8G5B - chains A and L of the 7 polymer chains in the assembly; structure by electron microscopy, 3.10 A resolution.

[Chain A]
Molecule: Hemagglutinin
Source organism: Influenza A virus
Notes: fragment: head fragment
UniProt: P03437 (HEMA_I68A0); residues 37-319 here correspond to UniProt positions 53-335 (UniProt number = residue number + 16)
Amino-acid sequence (386 residues; each row starts with the number of its first residue; numbers below 1 keep their minus sign (Met-2 is residue -2)):
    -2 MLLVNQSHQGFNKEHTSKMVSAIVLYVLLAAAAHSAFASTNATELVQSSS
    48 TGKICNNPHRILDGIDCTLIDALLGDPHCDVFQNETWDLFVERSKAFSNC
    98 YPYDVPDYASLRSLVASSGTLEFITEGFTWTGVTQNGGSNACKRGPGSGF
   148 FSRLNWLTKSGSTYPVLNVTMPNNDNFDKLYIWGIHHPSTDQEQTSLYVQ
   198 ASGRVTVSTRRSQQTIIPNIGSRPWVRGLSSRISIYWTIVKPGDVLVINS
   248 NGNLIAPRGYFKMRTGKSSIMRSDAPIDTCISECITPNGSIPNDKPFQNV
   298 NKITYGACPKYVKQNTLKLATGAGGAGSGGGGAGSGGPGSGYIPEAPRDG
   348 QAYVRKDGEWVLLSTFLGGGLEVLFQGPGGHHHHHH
Disordered / not traced: -2 to 40, 311-383
Sequence notes: initiating methionine (-2); expression tag (-1 to 36, 320-383); conflict Asp188 (Asn204 in P03437)
Disulfide bonds: Cys52-Cys277, Cys64-Cys76, Cys97-Cys139, Cys281-Cys305
Covalent attachments: N-acetylglucosamine (NAG) linked to Asn165, Asn285
Curated features (UniProtKB/Swiss-Prot):
  - glycosylation (N-linked (GlcNAc...) asparagine): Asn38, Asn81, Asn165, Asn285

[Chain L]
Molecule: FL-1086 light chain
Source organism: Mus musculus
Amino-acid sequence (241 residues; numbered -21 to 219; the number before each row is that of its first residue; numbers below 1 keep their minus sign (Met-21 is residue -21)):
   -21 MKRGLCCVLLLCGAVFVSPSASDIVMTQAAFSNPVTLGTSASISCRSSKS
    29 LLHSNGITYLYWYLQRPGQSPQLLIYQMSNLASGVPDRFSSSGSGTDFTL
    79 RISRVEAEDVGVYYCAQNLELPWTFGGGTKLEIKRTVAAPSVFIFPPSDE
   129 QLKSGTASVVCLLNNFYPREAKVQWKVDNALQSGNSQESVTEQDSKDSTY
   179 SLSSTLTLSKADYEKHKVYACEVTHQGLSSPVTKSFNRGEC
Disordered / not traced: -21 to 0, 113-219
Disulfide bonds: Cys23-Cys93

[Interface between chain A and chain L]
Pairs across the interface - 15 pairs, chain A then chain L:
  Asn53(A) - Asn33(L)  hydrogen bond
  Asn53(A) - Ile35(L)
  Asn54(A) - Gln55(L)  hydrogen bond
  Arg57(A) - His31(L)
  Arg57(A) - Tyr37(L)
  Arg57(A) - Asn96(L)  hydrogen bond (side chain-backbone)
  Arg57(A) - Leu97(L)  hydrogen bond (side chain-backbone)
  Ile58(A) - Asn33(L)  hydrogen bond (backbone-side chain)
  Leu59(A) - His31(L)
  Glu82(A) - His31(L)  salt bridge
  Glu82(A) - Ser32(L)
  Thr83(A) - His31(L)  hydrogen bond (backbone-side chain)
  Thr83(A) - Leu97(L)
  Arg261(A) - Leu99(L)
  Ile278(A) - Tyr54(L)
Other interface residues (no listed pair), chain A (11 interface residues in all): Val78, Asn81
Other interface residues (no listed pair), chain L (11 interface residues in all): Glu98

[Overview]
Chain A and chain L each contribute 11 residues to their interface; the contacts include 6 hydrogen bonds and
1 salt bridge. Polar pairs include Glu82(A)-His31(L), Asn53(A)-Asn33(L) and Asn54(A)-Gln55(L). Covalently
linked N-acetylglucosamine: at Asn165(A) and Asn285(A).
Here chain A is Hemagglutinin (Influenza A virus) and chain L is FL-1086 light chain (Mus musculus). Entry
8G5B (Influenza A H3N2 X-31 Hemagglutinin in complex with FL-1061) was determined by electron microscopy.
